PDB entry 6IYK | X-ray diffraction, 2.45 A resolution | chain A

# Chain A
Protein: 2,3-dihydroxybenzoate-AMP ligase component of enterobactin synthase multienzyme complex
Source organism: Escherichia coli 1303
Notes: EC 2.7.7.58
UniProt: A0A0E1LUI6 (A0A0E1LUI6_ECOLX); residues 1-536 here = UniProt positions 1-536
Amino-acid sequence (556 residues; row label = number of the first residue in the row):
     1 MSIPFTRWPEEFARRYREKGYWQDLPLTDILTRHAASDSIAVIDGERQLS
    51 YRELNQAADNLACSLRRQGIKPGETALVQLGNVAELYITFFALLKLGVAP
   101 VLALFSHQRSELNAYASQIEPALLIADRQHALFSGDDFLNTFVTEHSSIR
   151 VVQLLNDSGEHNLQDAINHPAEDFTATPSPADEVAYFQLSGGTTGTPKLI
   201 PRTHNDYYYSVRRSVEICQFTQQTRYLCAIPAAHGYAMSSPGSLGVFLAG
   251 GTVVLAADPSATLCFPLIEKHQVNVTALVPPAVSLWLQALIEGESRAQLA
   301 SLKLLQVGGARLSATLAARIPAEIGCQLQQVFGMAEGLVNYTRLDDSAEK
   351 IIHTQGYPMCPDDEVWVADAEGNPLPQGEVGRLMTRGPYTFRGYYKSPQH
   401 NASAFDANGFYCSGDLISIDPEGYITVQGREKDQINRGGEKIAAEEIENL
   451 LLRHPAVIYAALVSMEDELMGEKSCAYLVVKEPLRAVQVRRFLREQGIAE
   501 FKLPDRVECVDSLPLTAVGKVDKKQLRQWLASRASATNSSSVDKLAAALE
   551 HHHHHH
Disordered / not traced: 1-2, 516-520, 529-556
Sequence notes: engineered mutation Gly-235 (Asn in A0A0E1LUI6); expression tag (537-556)
Small-molecule neighbours: B1U (5'-O-[(2-nitrobenzene-1-carbonyl)sulfamoyl]adenosine): Gly-191, His-234, Gly-235, Tyr-236, Ser-240, Gly-308, Gly-309, Ala-310, Arg-311, Val-331, Phe-332, Gly-333, Met-334, Ala-335, Glu-336, Gln-355, Ser-413, Asp-415, Val-427, Arg-430, Lys-432, Gln-434, Asn-436, Lys-441

# Overview
Bound to chain A: compound B1U.
Chain A is 2,3-dihydroxybenzoate-AMP ligase component of enterobactin synthase multienzyme complex
(Escherichia coli 1303); the structure, The structure of EntE with 2-nitrobenzoyl adenylate analog, was
determined by X-ray diffraction (same publication as 6IYL).
